Entry 2B4K (X-ray diffraction, 3.30 A resolution); this record covers chains C and D of the 4 polymer chains in the assembly.

# Chain C (and D)
Protein: Alpha-amino acid ester hydrolase
Source organism: Acetobacter pasteurianus
Notes: chain D of this document is another copy of the same molecule, construct and numbering; everything in this record applies to it too
UniProtKB: Q8VRK8 (Q8VRK8_ACEPA); residue numbers follow UniProt; this construct covers 41-667
Sequence (652 residues; row label = number of the first residue in the row):
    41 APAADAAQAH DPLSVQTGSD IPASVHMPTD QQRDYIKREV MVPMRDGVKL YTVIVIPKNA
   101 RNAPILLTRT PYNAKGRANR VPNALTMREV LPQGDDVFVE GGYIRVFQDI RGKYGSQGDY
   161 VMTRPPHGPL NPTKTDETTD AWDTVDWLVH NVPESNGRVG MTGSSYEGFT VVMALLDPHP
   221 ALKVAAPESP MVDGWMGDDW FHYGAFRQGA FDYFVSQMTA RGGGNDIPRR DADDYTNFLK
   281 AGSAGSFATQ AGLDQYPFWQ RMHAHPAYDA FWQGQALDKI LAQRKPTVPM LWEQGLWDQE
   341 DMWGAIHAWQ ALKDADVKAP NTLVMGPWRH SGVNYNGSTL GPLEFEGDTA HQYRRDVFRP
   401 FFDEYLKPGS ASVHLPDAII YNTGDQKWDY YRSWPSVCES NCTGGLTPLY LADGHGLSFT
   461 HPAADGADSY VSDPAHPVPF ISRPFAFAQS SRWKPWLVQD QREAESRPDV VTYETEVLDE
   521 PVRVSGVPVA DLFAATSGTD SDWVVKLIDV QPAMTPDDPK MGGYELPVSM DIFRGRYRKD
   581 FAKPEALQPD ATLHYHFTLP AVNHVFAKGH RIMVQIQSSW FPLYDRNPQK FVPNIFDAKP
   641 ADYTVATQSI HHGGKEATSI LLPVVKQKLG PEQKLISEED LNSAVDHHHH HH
Not modelled in the structure: 41-49, 667-692
Sequence notes: expression tag (668-692)

# How chain C and chain D interact
Residue-residue contacts - 22 pairs, chain C then chain D:
  Arg120(C) - Pro556(D)
  Arg120(C) - Asp557(D)  salt bridge
  Arg128(C) - Pro556(D)
  Arg128(C) - Asp557(D)  salt bridge
  Glu129(C) - Met554(D)
  Glu129(C) - Pro556(D)
  Gln133(C) - Asp557(D)
  Asn376(C) - Glu384(D)  hydrogen bond
  Glu386(C) - Gly387(D)
  Glu386(C) - Asp388(D)  hydrogen bond (side chain-backbone)
  Glu386(C) - Gln392(D)  hydrogen bond
  Gly387(C) - Glu386(D)
  Gly387(C) - Gly387(D)
  Asp388(C) - Glu386(D)  hydrogen bond (backbone-side chain)
  Gln392(C) - Glu386(D)  hydrogen bond
  Met554(C) - Glu129(D)
  Pro556(C) - Arg120(D)  hydrogen bond (backbone-side chain)
  Pro556(C) - Arg128(D)
  Pro556(C) - Glu129(D)
  Asp557(C) - Arg120(D)  salt bridge
  Asp557(C) - Arg128(D)  salt bridge
  Asp557(C) - Gln133(D)
Interface residues without a listed pair, chain C (15 interface residues in all): Asp136, Ser378, Phe385
Interface residues without a listed pair, chain D (15 interface residues in all): Val121, Asp136, Phe385

# Summary
Chain C and chain D each contribute 15 residues to their interface, with 6 hydrogen bonds and 4 salt bridges.
Among the polar pairs are Arg120(C)-Asp557(D), Arg128(C)-Asp557(D) and Asn376(C)-Glu384(D).
Chain C and chain D are both Alpha-amino acid ester hydrolase (Acetobacter pasteurianus); the structure,
Acetobacter turbidans alpha-amino acid ester hydrolase complexed with phenylglycine, was determined by X-ray
diffraction, deposited together with 2B9V and 1RYY.
